Entry 8FVH (electron microscopy, 3.10 A resolution); this record covers chains D and H of the 36 polymer chains in the assembly.

[Chain D]
Protein: E217 collar protein gp28
Source organism: Pseudomonas phage vB_PaeM_E217
UniProtKB: A0A2K8I4A6 (A0A2K8I4A6_9CAUD); residues 2-124 here = UniProt positions 2-124
Amino-acid sequence (123 residues; row label = number of the first residue in the row):
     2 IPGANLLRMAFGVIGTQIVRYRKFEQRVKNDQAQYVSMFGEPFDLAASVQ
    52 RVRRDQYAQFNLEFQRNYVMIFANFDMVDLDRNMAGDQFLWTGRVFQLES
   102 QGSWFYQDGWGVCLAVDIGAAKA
Differences from the reference sequence: conflict Ala124 (Leu in A0A2K8I4A6)

[Chain H]
Protein: E217 head-to-tail connector protein gp27
Source organism: Pseudomonas phage vB_PaeM_E217
UniProtKB: A0A2K8HNR2 (A0A2K8HNR2_9CAUD); residue numbers follow UniProt; this construct covers 1-155
Amino-acid sequence (155 residues; each row starts with the number of its first residue):
     1 MVIFDEHKFRTLFPEFADPAAYPDVRLQMYFDIACEFISDRDSPYRILNG
    51 KALEACLYLLTAHLLSLSTMQVQGAAGGGVTAGGTQGGFITSATVGEVSV
   101 AKLAPPAKNGWQWWLSGTPYGQELWALLSVKAVGGFYIGGLPERRGFRKV
   151 GGTFW

[How chain D and chain H interact]
Residue-residue contacts (10; chain D residue first):
  Arg9(D) with Thr81(H); Ala82(H)
  Gly13(D) with Gly84(H); Thr85(H); Gln86(H), hydrogen bond (backbone-backbone)
  Thr17(D) with Ala75(H), hydrogen bond (side chain-backbone)
  Ile19(D) with Ala75(H); Ala76(H); Gly77(H)
  Arg52(D) with Glu97(H), salt bridge
Interface residues without a listed pair, chain D (8 interface residues in all): Phe12, Gln18, Ala47
Interface residues without a listed pair, chain H (12 interface residues in all): Gly74, Val80, Gly96

[In short]
The interface between chain D and chain H involves 8 residues on one side and 12 on the other, with 2 hydrogen
bonds and 1 salt bridge. Polar pairs include Arg52(D)-Glu97(H), Thr17(D)-Ala75(H) and Gly13(D)-Gln86(H).
Chain D is E217 collar protein gp28 and chain H is E217 head-to-tail connector protein gp27, both from
Pseudomonas phage vB_PaeM_E217; the structure, Pseudomonas phage E217 neck (portal, head-to-tail connector,
collar and gateway proteins), was determined by electron microscopy together with 8ENV, 8FRS, 8FUV and 8FVG
from the same study.
